6CAQ - chains A and K of the 23 polymer chains in the assembly; structure by X-ray diffraction, 3.40 A resolution.

# Chain A
Molecule: 16S Ribosomal RNA rRNA
Source organism: Thermus thermophilus (strain HB8 / ATCC 27634 / DSM 579)
Sequence (1522 nucleotides; numbered 0 to 1544 plus 19 insertion-coded residues; 42 numbers in that range are skipped by the numbering (no residue carries them; nothing is unmodelled there); the number before each row is that of its first residue; a row labelled like 190A-190L holds insertion residues (190A, then the next letters in order); numbering starts at 0):
     0 UUUGUUGGAGAGUCUGAUCCUGGCUCAGGGUGAACGCUGGCGGCGUGCCU
    50 AAGACAUGCAAGUCGUGCGGG
    73 CCGCGGGGUUUU
    88 ACUCCG
    95 UGGUC
   101 AGCGGCGGACGGGUGAGUAACGCGUGGGU
  129A G
   130 ACCUACCCGGAAGAGGGGGACAACCCGGGGAAACUCGGGCUAAUCCCCCA
   180 UGUGGACCCGC
190A-190L CCCUUGGGGUGU
   191 GUCCAAAGGGCUUU
   216 GCCCGCUUCCGGAUGGGCCCGCGUCCCAUCAGCUAGUUGGUGGGGUAAUG
   266 GCCCACCAAGGCGACGACGGGUAGCCGGUCUGAGAGGAUGGCCGGCCACA
   316 GGGGCACUGAGACACGGGCCCCACUCCUACGGGAGGCAGCAGUUAGGAAU
   366 CUUCCGCAAUGGGCGCAAGCCUGACGGAGCGACGCCGCUUGGAGGAAGAA
   416 GCCCUUCGGGGUGUAAACUCCUGAA
   442 CCCGGGACGAAACCCCCGACGA
   474 GGGGACUGACGGUACCGGG
   494 GUAAUAGCGCCGGCCAACUCCGUGCCAGCAGCCXCGGUAAUACGGAGGGC
   544 GCGAGCGUUACCCGGAUUCACUGGGCGUAAAGGGCGUGUAGGCGGCCUGG
   594 GGCGUCCCAUGUGAAAGACCACGGCUCAACCGUGGGGGAGCGUGGGAUAC
   644 GCUCAGGCUAGACGGUGGGAGAGGGUGGUGGAAUUCCCGGAGUAGCGGUG
   694 AAAUGCGCAGAUACCGGGAGGAACGCCGAUGGCGAAGGCAGCCACCUGGU
   744 CCACCCGUGACGCUGAGGCGCGAAAGCGUGGGGAGCAAACCGGAUUAGAU
   794 ACCCGGGUAGUCCACGCCCUAAACGAUGCGCGCUAGGUCUCUGGGUCU
   848 CCUGGGGGCCGAAGCUAACGCGUUAAGCGCGCCGCCUGGGGAGUACGGCC
   898 GCAAGGCUGAAACUCAAAGGAAUUGACGGGGGCCCGCACAAGCGGUGGAG
   948 CAUGUGGUUUAAUUCGAAGXAACGCGAAGAACCUUACCAGGCCUUGACAU
   998 GCUAGG
 1003A G
  1004 AACCCGGGUGAAAGCCUGGGGUGCCCC
1030A-1030D GCGA
  1031 GGGGAGCCCUAGCACAGGUGCUGCAUGGCCGUCGUCAGCUCGUGCCGUGA
  1081 GGUGUUGGGUUAAGUCCCGCAACGAGCGCAACCCCCGCCGUUAGUUGCCA
  1131 GCGGUUCGGCCGGGCACUCUAACGGGACUGCCCGCGAAA
  1171 GCGGGAGGAAGGAGGGGACGACGUCUGGUCAGCAUGGCCCUUACGGCCUG
  1221 GGCGACACACGUGCUACAAUGCCCACUACAAAGCGAUGCCACCCGGCAAC
  1271 GGGGAGCUAAUCGCAAAAAGGUGGGCCCAGUUCGGAUUGGGGUCUGCAAC
  1321 CCGACCCCAUGAAGCCGGAAUCGCUAGUAAUCGCGGAUCAG
 1361A C
  1362 CAUGCCGCGGUGAAUACGUUCCCGGGCCUUGUACACACXGCCXGUXACGC
  1412 CAUGGGAGCGGGCUCUACCCGAAGUCGCCGGG
  1446 AGCCUACGGG
  1459 CAGGCGCCGAGGGUAGGGCCCGUGACUGGGGCGAAGUCGUAACAAGGUAG
  1509 CUGUACCGGAAGGUGCGGCUGGAUCACCUCCUUUCU
Disordered / not traced: 0-4, 1534-1538
Differences from the reference sequence: conflict C13 (U131313 in 55771382)
Modified residues: PSU (pseudouridine-5'-monophosphate) at position 516, G7M (N7-methyl-guanosine-5'-monophosphate) at position 527, M2G (N2-dimethylguanosine-5'-monophosphate) at position 966, 5MC (5-methylcytidine-5'-monophosphate) at position 967, 2MG (2N-methylguanosine-5'-monophosphate) at position 1207, 5MC (5-methylcytidine-5'-monophosphate) at position 1400, 4OC (4n,o2'-methylcytidine-5'-monophosphate) at position 1402, 5MC (5-methylcytidine-5'-monophosphate) at position 1404, 5MC (5-methylcytidine-5'-monophosphate) at position 1407, UR3 (3-methyluridine-5'-monophoshate) at position 1498, MA6 (6N-dimethyladenosine-5'-monophoshate) at position 1518, MA6 (6N-dimethyladenosine-5'-monophoshate) at position 1519, PSU (pseudouridine-5'-monophosphate) at position 1540, PSU (pseudouridine-5'-monophosphate) at position 1541
Bound ions: Mg2+ site 1 near U5 (its only coordinating residue here); Mg2+ site 2: C13, G7M_527; Mg2+ site 3 near U14 (its only coordinating residue here); Mg2+ site 4 near G22 (its only coordinating residue here); Mg2+ site 5 near G38 (its only coordinating residue here); Mg2+ site 6: C48, G115; Mg2+ site 7: A59, U387; Mg2+ site 8: G61, U62; Mg2+ site 9: U83, C1543; Mg2+ site 10 near U98 (its only coordinating residue here); Mg2+ site 11 near G107 (its only coordinating residue here); Mg2+ site 12 near G111 (its only coordinating residue here); 111 more Mg2+ sites not listed
Residues lining bound ligands: EUS (N-[(1R,2S,3S,4R,5S)-5-amino-4-{[(2S,3R)-3-amino-6-(aminomethyl)-3,4-dihydro-2H-pyran-2-yl]oxy}-2-{[3-deoxy-4-C-methyl-3-(methylamino)-beta-L-arabinopyranosyl]oxy}-3-hydroxycyclohexyl]methanesulfonamide): 5MC_1404, G1405, U1406, 5MC_1407, A1408, C1409, G1491, A1492, A1493, G1494, U1495, C1496, G1497

# Chain K
Name: 30S ribosomal protein S11
Source organism: Thermus thermophilus (strain HB8 / ATCC 27634 / DSM 579)
UniProtKB: P80376 (RS11_THET8); residue numbers follow UniProt; this construct covers 11-126
Sequence (116 residues; numbered 11 to 126; the number before each row is that of its first residue):
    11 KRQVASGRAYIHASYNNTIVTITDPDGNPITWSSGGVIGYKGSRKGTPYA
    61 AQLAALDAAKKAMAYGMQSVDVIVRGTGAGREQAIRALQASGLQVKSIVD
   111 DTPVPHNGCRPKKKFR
Bound ions: Mg2+: Asn-26, Gly-52 (shared with G691(A), U692(A) of chain A)

# Interface between chain A and chain K
Pairs across the interface (71):
  G674(A) / His-116(K)  base contact
  A675(A) / Val-114(K)  hydrogen bond to the sugar
  A675(A) / His-116(K)  hydrogen bond to the base
  A676(A) / Pro-113(K)  sugar contact
  A676(A) / Pro-115(K)  sugar contact
  U677(A) / Cys-119(K)  base contact
  G683(A) / Asn-38(K)  hydrogen bond to the base
  G683(A) / Pro-39(K)  base contact
  A684(A) / Asn-38(K)  sugar contact
  A684(A) / Pro-39(K)  hydrogen bond to the sugar
  G685(A) / Pro-39(K)  sugar contact
  G685(A) / Ile-40(K)  phosphate contact
  G685(A) / Trp-42(K)  sugar contact
  U686(A) / Trp-42(K)  base contact
  A687(A) / Lys-71(K)  salt bridge to the phosphate
  G688(A) / Trp-42(K)  sugar contact
  G688(A) / Ser-44(K)  phosphate contact
  G688(A) / Gly-46(K)  sugar contact
  G688(A) / Val-47(K)  phosphate contact
  C689(A) / Asn-27(K)  hydrogen bond to the phosphate
  C689(A) / Ser-44(K)  hydrogen bond to the phosphate
  C689(A) / Gly-46(K)  hydrogen bond to the phosphate
  C689(A) / Lys-55(K)  salt bridge to the phosphate
  G690(A) / Asn-27(K)  hydrogen bond to the phosphate
  G690(A) / Lys-55(K)  hydrogen bond to the base
  G691(A) / Asn-26(K)  hydrogen bond to the phosphate
  G691(A) / Lys-51(K)  base contact
  G691(A) / Gly-52(K)  base contact
  G691(A) / Lys-55(K)  hydrogen bond to the base
  U692(A) / Asn-26(K)  hydrogen bond to the phosphate
  U692(A) / Gly-52(K)  base contact
  U692(A) / Ser-53(K)  hydrogen bond to the base
  U692(A) / Lys-124(K)  salt bridge to the phosphate
  A694(A) / Ser-53(K)  sugar contact
  A695(A) / Gly-52(K)  phosphate contact
  A695(A) / Ser-53(K)  hydrogen bond to the phosphate
  A704(A) / Trp-42(K)  base contact
  A706(A) / Ile-29(K)  sugar contact
  A706(A) / Thr-31(K)  hydrogen bond to the sugar
  A706(A) / Pro-39(K)  base contact
  C707(A) / Tyr-20(K)  phosphate contact
  C707(A) / Thr-33(K)  sugar contact
  C707(A) / Gly-37(K)  hydrogen bond to the sugar
  C707(A) / Pro-39(K)  base contact
  C707(A) / Arg-85(K)  salt bridge to the phosphate
  C708(A) / Tyr-20(K)  sugar contact
  C708(A) / Asp-36(K)  hydrogen bond to the sugar
  C708(A) / Gly-37(K)  sugar contact
  C708(A) / Arg-85(K)  salt bridge to the phosphate
  G714(A) / Cys-119(K)  base contact
  A715(A) / Gly-118(K)  base contact
  A716(A) / Asn-117(K)  hydrogen bond to the sugar
  A716(A) / Gly-118(K)  base contact
  C717(A) / His-116(K)  phosphate contact
  C717(A) / Asn-117(K)  sugar contact
  G718(A) / His-116(K)  stacking on the base
  G718(A) / Asn-117(K)  sugar contact
  A777(A) / Cys-119(K)  base contact
  G778(A) / Cys-119(K)  sugar contact
  G778(A) / Arg-120(K)  hydrogen bond to the sugar
  C779(A) / Arg-120(K)  hydrogen bond to the sugar
  C779(A) / Pro-121(K)  sugar contact
  C779(A) / Lys-122(K)  salt bridge to the phosphate
  C779(A) / Lys-123(K)  phosphate contact
  A780(A) / Lys-122(K)  phosphate contact
  A780(A) / Lys-123(K)  hydrogen bond to the phosphate
  C796(A) / Lys-123(K)  salt bridge to the phosphate
  C797(A) / Lys-124(K)  salt bridge to the phosphate
  G1523(A) / Lys-123(K)  salt bridge to the phosphate
  C1524(A) / Arg-120(K)  salt bridge to the phosphate
  G1525(A) / Arg-120(K)  salt bridge to the phosphate
Interface residues without a listed pair, chain A (38 interface residues in all): U705, C795, G798, G799
Interface residues without a listed pair, chain K (39 interface residues in all): Arg-18, His-22, Ser-24, Gly-45, Tyr-75, Arg-126

# Summary
38 residues of chain A and 39 residues of chain K are in contact; the contacts include 21 hydrogen bonds, 11
salt bridges and 1 aromatic stacking contact. Polar pairs include A675(A)/His-116(K), G683(A)/Asn-38(K) and
G690(A)/Lys-55(K). Bound to chain A: compound EUS.
Chain A is 16S Ribosomal RNA rRNA and chain K is 30S ribosomal protein S11, both from Thermus thermophilus
(strain HB8 / ATCC 27634 / DSM 579); the structure, Crystal Structure of 30S ribosomal subunit from Thermus
thermophilus, was determined by X-ray diffraction.
